Entry 1ZAL (X-ray diffraction, 1.89 A resolution); this record covers chains B and C of the 4 polymer chains in the assembly.

[Chain B (and C)]
Protein: Fructose-bisphosphate aldolase A
Source organism: Oryctolagus cuniculus
Notes: EC 4.1.2.13; chain C of this document is another copy of the same molecule, construct and numbering; everything in this record applies to it too
UniProtKB: P00883 (ALDOA_RABIT); residues 1-363 here = UniProt positions 1-363
Amino-acid sequence (363 residues; numbered 1 to 363; the number before each row is that of its first residue):
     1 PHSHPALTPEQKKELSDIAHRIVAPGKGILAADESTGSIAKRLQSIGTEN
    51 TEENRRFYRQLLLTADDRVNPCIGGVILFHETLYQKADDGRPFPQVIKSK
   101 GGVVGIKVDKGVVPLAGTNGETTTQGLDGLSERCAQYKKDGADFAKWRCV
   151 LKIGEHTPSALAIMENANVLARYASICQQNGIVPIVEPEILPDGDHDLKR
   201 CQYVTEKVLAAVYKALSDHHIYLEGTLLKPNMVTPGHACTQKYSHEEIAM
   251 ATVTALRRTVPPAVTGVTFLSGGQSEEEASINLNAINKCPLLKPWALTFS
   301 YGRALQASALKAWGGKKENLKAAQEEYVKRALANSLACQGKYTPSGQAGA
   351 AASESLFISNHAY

[How chain B and chain C interact]
Pairs across the interface - 68 pairs, chain B then chain C:
  Pro1(B) with Thr157(C); Pro158(C); Arg200(C), hydrogen bond (backbone-side chain); Val204(C)
  His2(B) with Gly154(C); Glu155(C), hydrogen bond (side chain-backbone); Arg200(C); Tyr203(C)
  Ser3(B) with Tyr203(C)
  Pro9(B) with His361(C)
  Lys12(B) with His361(C); Tyr363(C), hydrogen bond (side chain-backbone)
  Lys13(B) with His361(C)
  Ser16(B) with His361(C)
  Gly154(B) with His2(C)
  Glu155(B) with His2(C)
  His156(B) with Pro1(C)
  Thr157(B) with Pro1(C)
  Pro158(B) with Pro1(C)
  Arg200(B) with Pro1(C), hydrogen bond (side chain-backbone); His2(C), hydrogen bond
  Tyr203(B) with Pro1(C); His2(C); Ser3(C); His220(C)
  Val204(B) with Pro1(C)
  Lys207(B) with Ser217(C), hydrogen bond (side chain-backbone); His220(C), hydrogen bond
  Ala210(B) with Lys214(C); Ser217(C)
  Ala211(B) with Lys214(C)
  Lys214(B) with Ala211(C); Lys214(C)
  Ser217(B) with Lys207(C), hydrogen bond (backbone-side chain); Ala210(C)
  His220(B) with Tyr203(C), hydrogen bond; Lys207(C), hydrogen bond
  Tyr222(B) with Arg258(C); His361(C), hydrogen bond
  Leu223(B) with Arg258(C)
  Glu224(B) with Arg258(C), salt bridge
  Arg257(B) with Pro261(C); Pro262(C); Ala263(C), hydrogen bond (backbone-backbone)
  Arg258(B) with Tyr222(C); Leu223(C); Glu224(C), salt bridge; Pro261(C); Ala263(C)
  Val260(B) with Pro262(C)
  Pro261(B) with Arg257(C); Arg258(C)
  Pro262(B) with Arg257(C); Val260(C); Pro262(C), hydrophobic; Pro294(C), hydrophobic; Trp295(C), hydrophobic
  Ala263(B) with Arg257(C), hydrogen bond (backbone-backbone); Arg258(C)
  Leu292(B) with Pro294(C), hydrophobic
  Pro294(B) with Pro262(C), hydrophobic
  Trp295(B) with Pro262(C), hydrophobic
  His361(B) with Pro9(C); Lys12(C); Lys13(C); Ser16(C); Tyr222(C), hydrogen bond
  Tyr363(B) with Lys12(C), hydrogen bond (backbone-side chain)
Other interface residues (no listed pair), chain B (39 interface residues in all): Asp17, Thr254, Thr259, Ala362
Other interface residues (no listed pair), chain C (38 interface residues in all): His156, Thr254, Thr259, Leu292, Ala362

[Overview]
39 residues of chain B face 38 of chain C across their interface; the contacts include 15 hydrogen bonds and 2
salt bridges. Among the polar pairs are Glu224(B)-Arg258(C), Pro1(B)-Arg200(C) and His2(B)-Glu155(C).
Chain B and chain C are both Fructose-bisphosphate aldolase A (Oryctolagus cuniculus); the structure,
Fructose-1,6-bisphosphate aldolase from rabbit muscle in complex with partially disordered
tagatose-1,6-bisphosphate, a weak competitive inhibitor, was determined by X-ray diffraction (same publication
as 1ZAH, 1ZAI and 1ZAJ).
